PDB entry 5UAC | X-ray diffraction, 3.80 A resolution | chains B and C of the 6 polymer chains in the assembly

Chain B:
Name: DNA-directed RNA polymerase subunit alpha
From: Escherichia coli (strain K12)
Notes: EC 2.7.7.6
Reference sequence: P0A7Z4 (RPOA_ECOLI); residues 1-329 here = UniProt positions 1-329
Sequence (329 residues; each row starts with the number of its first residue):
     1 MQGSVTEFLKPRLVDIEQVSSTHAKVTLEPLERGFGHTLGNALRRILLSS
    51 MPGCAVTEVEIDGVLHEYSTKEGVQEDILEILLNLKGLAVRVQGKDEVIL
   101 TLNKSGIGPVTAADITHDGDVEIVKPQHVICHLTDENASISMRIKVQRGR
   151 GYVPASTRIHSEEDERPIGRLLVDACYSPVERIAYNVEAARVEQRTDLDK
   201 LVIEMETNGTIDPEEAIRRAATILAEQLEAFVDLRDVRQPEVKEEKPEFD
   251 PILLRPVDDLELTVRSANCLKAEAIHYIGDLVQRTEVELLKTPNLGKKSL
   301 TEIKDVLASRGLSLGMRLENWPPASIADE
Disordered / not traced: 1-5, 159-171, 233-329
Curated features (UniProtKB/Swiss-Prot):
  - region: Glu162 to Glu165 (Required for interaction with Crp at class II promoters)
  - modified residue: Arg265 (ADP-ribosylarginine), Lys297 (N6-acetyllysine), Lys298 (N6-acetyllysine)

Chain C:
Name: DNA-directed RNA polymerase subunit beta
From: Escherichia coli (strain K12)
Notes: EC 2.7.7.6
Reference sequence: P0A8V2 (RPOB_ECOLI); numbering as in UniProt (aligned over 1-1342)
Sequence (1342 residues; each row starts with the number of its first residue):
     1 MVYSYTEKKRIRKDFGKRPQVLDVPYLLSIQLDSFQKFIEQDPEGQYGLE
    51 AAFRSVFPIQSYSGNSELQYVSYRLGEPVFDVQECQIRGVTYSAPLRVKL
   101 RLVIYEREAPEGTVKDIKEQEVYMGEIPLMTDNGTFVINGTERVIVSQLH
   151 RSPGVFFDSDKGKTHSSGKVLYNARIIPYRGSWLDFEFDPKDNLFVRIDR
   201 RRKLPATIILRALNYTTEQILDLFFEKVIFEIRDNKLQMELVPERLRGET
   251 ASFDIEANGKVYVEKGRRITARHIRQLEKDDVKLIEVPVEYIAGKVVAKD
   301 YIDESTGELICAANMELSLDLLAKLSQSGHKRIETLFTNDLDHGPYISET
   351 LRVDPTNDRLSALVEIYRMMRPGEPPTREAAESLFENLFFSEDRYDLSAV
   401 GRMKFNRSLLREEIEGSGILSKDDIIDVMKKLIDIRNGKGEVDDIDHLGN
   451 RRIRSVGEMAENQFRVGLVRVERAVKERLSLGDLDTLMPQDMINAKPISA
   501 AVKEFFGSSQLSQFMDQNNPLSEITHKRRISALGPGGLTRERAGFEVRDV
   551 HPTHYGRVCPIETPEGPNIGLINSLSVYAQTNEYGFLETPYRKVTDGVVT
   601 DEIHYLSAIEEGNYVIAQANSNLDEEGHFVEDLVTCRSKGESSLFSRDQV
   651 DYMDVSTQQVVSVGASLIPFLEHDDANRALMGANMQRQAVPTLRADKPLV
   701 GTGMERAVAVDSGVTAVAKRGGVVQYVDASRIVIKVNEDEMYPGEAGIDI
   751 YNLTKYTRSNQNTCINQMPCVSLGEPVERGDVLADGPSTDLGELALGQNM
   801 RVAFMPWNGYNFEDSILVSERVVQEDRFTTIHIQELACVSRDTKLGPEEI
   851 TADIPNVGEAALSKLDESGIVYIGAEVTGGDILVGKVTPKGETQLTPEEK
   901 LLRAIFGEKASDVKDSSLRVPNGVSGTVIDVQVFTRDGVEKDKRALEIEE
   951 MQLKQAKKDLSEELQILEAGLFSRIRAVLVAGGVEAEKLDKLPRDRWLEL
  1001 GLTDEEKQNQLEQLAEQYDELKHEFEKKLEAKRRKITQGDDLAPGVLKIV
  1051 KVYLAVKRRIQPGDKMAGRHGNKGVISKINPIEDMPYDENGTPVDIVLNP
  1101 LGVPSRMNIGQILETHLGMAAKGIGDKINAMLKQQQEVAKLREFIQRAYD
  1151 LGADVRQKVDLSTFSDEEVMRLAENLRKGMPIATPVFDGAKEAEIKELLK
  1201 LGDLPTSGQIRLYDGRTGEQFERPVTVGYMYMLKLNHLVDDKMHARSTGS
  1251 YSLVTQQPLGGKAQFGGQRFGEMEVWALEAYGAAYTLQEMLTVKSDDVNG
  1301 RTKMYKNIVDGNHQMEPGMPESFNVLLKEIRSLGINIELEDE
Small-molecule neighbours: rifampicin (RFP): Arg143, Ser509, Gln510, Leu511, Ser512, Gln513, Phe514, Asp516, His526, Arg529, Ser531, Leu533, Gly534, Arg540, Pro564, Asn568, Ile572, Arg687
Curated features (UniProtKB/Swiss-Prot):
  - modified residue (N6-acetyllysine): Lys1022, Lys1200
What the authors report for this chain:
  - binding site for rifampicin: Gln513, Phe514, Asp516, His526, Arg529, Ser531, Gly534 to Glu541, Arg687
  - contacts within the chain: Gln513-His526 (hydrogen bond)
  - mutagenesis - D516V, S531L (Kd 263 uM): decreased binding to rifampicin
  - mutagenesis - H526Y (IC50 >= 2 mM): abolished binding to rifampicin

Chain B / chain C interface:
Contacting residue pairs (8; chain B residue first):
  Arg33(B) - Glu820(C)  salt bridge
  Arg33(B) - Pro1081(C)
  Arg33(B) - Glu1083(C)  salt bridge
  Gly34(B) - Glu1083(C)
  His37(B) - Arg1216(C)
  Asn41(B) - Arg1216(C)  hydrogen bond (side chain-backbone)
  Asn41(B) - Thr1217(C)
  Arg44(B) - Glu1219(C)  salt bridge
Also at the interface, not in a pair above, chain B (7 interface residues in all): Arg45, Tyr185
Also at the interface, not in a pair above, chain C (7 interface residues in all): Asp1084

In short:
Chain B and chain C each contribute 7 residues to their interface, with 1 hydrogen bond and 3 salt bridges.
Among the polar pairs are Arg33(B)-Glu820(C), Arg33(B)-Glu1083(C) and Arg44(B)-Glu1219(C). From the paper: a
binding site for rifampicin at Gln513(C), Phe514(C) and Asp516(C) among others; D516V and S531L of chain C
reduce binding to rifampicin.
Chain B is DNA-directed RNA polymerase subunit alpha and chain C is DNA-directed RNA polymerase subunit beta,
both from Escherichia coli (strain K12); the structure, Escherichia coli RNA polymerase and Rifampin complex,
wild-type, was determined by X-ray diffraction (same publication as 5UAG, 5UAH, 5UAJ, 5UAL and 5UAQ).
